5IFA - chains H and L; structure by X-ray diffraction, 1.82 A resolution.

[Chain H]
Molecule: VRC01c-HuGL2 Fab heavy chain
Organism: Homo sapiens
Notes: antibody fragment or engineered binder
Sequence (221 residues; row label = number of the first residue in the row; a row labelled like 82A-82C holds insertion residues (82A, then the next letters in order)):
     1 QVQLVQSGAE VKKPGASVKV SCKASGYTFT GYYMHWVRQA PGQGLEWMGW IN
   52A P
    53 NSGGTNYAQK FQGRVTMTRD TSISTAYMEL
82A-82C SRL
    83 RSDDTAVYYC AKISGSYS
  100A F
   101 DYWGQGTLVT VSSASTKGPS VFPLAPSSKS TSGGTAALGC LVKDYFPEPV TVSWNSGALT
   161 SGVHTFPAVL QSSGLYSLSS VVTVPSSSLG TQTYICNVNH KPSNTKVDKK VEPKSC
Unresolved in the structure: 215-216
Cystine bridges: Cys22-Cys92, Cys140-Cys196

[Chain L]
Molecule: VRC01c-HuGL2 Fab light chain
Organism: Homo sapiens
Notes: antibody fragment or engineered binder
Sequence (216 residues; row label = number of the first residue in the row; note: 4 numbers in that range are skipped by the numbering (no residue carries them; nothing is unmodelled there); a row labelled like 27A-27F holds insertion residues (27A, then the next letters in order)):
     1 DIVMTQSPDS LAVSLGERAT INCKSSQ
27A-27F SVLYSS
    28 NNKNYLAWYQ QKPGQPPKLL IYWASTRESG VPDRFSGSGS GTDFTLTISS LQAEDVAVYY
    88 CQQY
    96 YSFGGGTKVE IKRTVAAPSV FIFPPSDEQL KSGTASVVCL LNNFYPREAK VQWKVDNALQ
   156 SGNSQESVTE QDSKDSTYSL SSTLTLSKAD YEKHKVYACE VTHQGLRSPV TKSFNRGEC
Unresolved in the structure: 27A-27F, 191, 213-214
Cystine bridges: Cys23-Cys88, Cys134-Cys194

[Chain H / chain L interface]
Pairs across the interface (79):
  His35(H) - Tyr96(L)
  Val37(H) - Phe98(L)  hydrophobic
  Gln39(H) - Gln38(L)  hydrogen bond
  Gln39(H) - Tyr87(L)  hydrogen bond
  Gln43(H) - Tyr87(L)  hydrogen bond (backbone-side chain)
  Gly44(H) - Tyr87(L)
  Leu45(H) - Pro44(L)  hydrophobic
  Leu45(H) - Tyr87(L)  hydrophobic
  Leu45(H) - Phe98(L)
  Trp47(H) - Tyr96(L)
  Trp50(H) - Tyr96(L)
  Tyr91(H) - Gln38(L)  hydrogen bond
  Tyr91(H) - Gln42(L)
  Tyr91(H) - Pro43(L)  hydrophobic
  Ser98(H) - Tyr32(L)
  Ser98(H) - Tyr49(L)
  Ser98(H) - Trp50(L)
  Tyr99(H) - Gln89(L)  hydrogen bond (backbone-side chain)
  Ser100(H) - Ala34(L)
  Ser100(H) - Tyr36(L)
  Ser100(H) - Leu46(L)
  Ser100(H) - Tyr49(L)
  Ser100(H) - Gln89(L)
  Phe100A(H) - Tyr36(L)  hydrogen bond (backbone-side chain)
  Phe100A(H) - Leu46(L)
  Phe100A(H) - Gln89(L)
  Phe100A(H) - Phe98(L)  hydrophobic
  Asp101(H) - Leu46(L)
  Trp103(H) - Tyr36(L)
  Trp103(H) - Pro43(L)  hydrophobic
  Trp103(H) - Pro44(L)
  Gly104(H) - Pro43(L)
  Val121(H) - Glu123(L)
  Phe122(H) - Ser121(L)
  Phe122(H) - Glu123(L)
  Phe122(H) - Gln124(L)
  Pro123(H) - Ser121(L)
  Pro123(H) - Glu123(L)
  Leu124(H) - Phe118(L)  hydrophobic
  Leu124(H) - Val133(L)  hydrophobic
  Ala125(H) - Phe118(L)
  Lys129(H) - Phe116(L)
  Lys129(H) - Ile117(L)  hydrogen bond (backbone-backbone)
  Lys129(H) - Ser208(L)
  Lys129(H) - Phe209(L)
  Ser130(H) - Phe116(L)
  Ser130(H) - Ile117(L)
  Ser130(H) - Phe118(L)
  Thr131(H) - Phe116(L)
  Ser132(H) - Ser114(L)
  Ser132(H) - Val115(L)
  Ser132(H) - Phe116(L)
  Ser132(H) - Lys207(L)
  Thr135(H) - Phe116(L)
  Ala137(H) - Phe116(L)  hydrophobic
  Ala137(H) - Phe118(L)
  Ala137(H) - Leu135(L)  hydrophobic
  Leu138(H) - Phe118(L)  hydrophobic
  Leu141(H) - Ser131(L)
  Lys143(H) - Gln124(L)
  Lys143(H) - Ser131(L)
  His164(H) - Asn137(L)  hydrogen bond
  His164(H) - Asn138(L)
  His164(H) - Ser174(L)  hydrogen bond
  Thr165(H) - Thr164(L)
  Phe166(H) - Leu135(L)  hydrophobic
  Phe166(H) - Ser162(L)
  Phe166(H) - Thr164(L)
  Phe166(H) - Ser174(L)
  Phe166(H) - Leu175(L)
  Phe166(H) - Ser176(L)
  Pro167(H) - Ser162(L)  hydrogen bond (backbone-side chain)
  Pro167(H) - Val163(L)
  Val169(H) - Gln160(L)
  Val169(H) - Glu161(L)
  Gln171(H) - Gln160(L)  hydrogen bond
  Val181(H) - Leu135(L)  hydrophobic
  Thr183(H) - Asn137(L)
  Lys209(H) - Glu123(L)  salt bridge
Also at the interface, not in a pair above, chain H (44 interface residues in all): Gly97, Gln105, Ala136, Ser177, Ser179
Also at the interface, not in a pair above, chain L (41 interface residues in all): Ser127, Thr129, Asp167

[Overview]
Chain H and chain L form an interface of 44 and 41 residues respectively, with 11 hydrogen bonds and 1 salt
bridge. Among the polar pairs are Lys209(H)-Glu123(L), Gln39(H)-Gln38(L) and Gln39(H)-Tyr87(L).
Here chain H is VRC01c-HuGL2 Fab heavy chain and chain L is VRC01c-HuGL2 Fab light chain, both from Homo
sapiens. Entry 5IFA (Crystal structure of unbound VRC01c-HuGL2 Fab from an HIV-1 naive donor at 1.82 A) was
determined by X-ray diffraction, deposited together with 5IDL, 5IES and 5IF0.
